PDB entry 7O0W | electron microscopy, 2.47 A resolution | chains ai and bi of the 87 polymer chains in the assembly

# Chain ai
Protein: LHC domain-containing protein
Organism: Gemmatimonas phototrophica
Reference sequence: A0A143BHS7 (A0A143BHS7_9BACT); residues 1-71 here = UniProt positions 1-71
Chain sequence (71 residues; numbered 1 to 71; the number before each row is that of its first residue):
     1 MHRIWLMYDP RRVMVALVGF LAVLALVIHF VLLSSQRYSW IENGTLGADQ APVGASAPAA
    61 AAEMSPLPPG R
Disordered / not traced: 61-71
Modified residues: M1 (N-formylmethionine; FME)
Ligand contacts:
  - 0V9 ((19R,22S)-25-amino-22-hydroxy-22-oxido-16-oxo-17,21,23-trioxa-22lambda~5~-phosphapentacosan-19-yl (9Z)-hexadec-9-enoate): V27, F30, V31, S34
  - bacteriochlorophyll a (BCL), molecule 1: M1, L21, L24, A25, I28, H29, L32, Y38
  - bacteriochlorophyll a (BCL), molecule 2: V18, L21, A22, A25, H29, L32, Y38, W40
  - tetramyristoyl-cardiolipin (CD4; (2R,5R,11R,14R)-5,8,11-trihydroxy-5,11-dioxido-17-oxo-2,14-bis(tetradecanoyloxy)-4,6,10,12,16-pentaoxa-5,11-diphosphatriacont-1-yl tetradecanoate): I4, W5, Y8, D9, R12, V13, A16, F20, V23, L24, V27
  - UYH ([(2S)-3-[(2R,3R,4S,5S,6R)-6-(hydroxymethyl)-3,4,5-tris(oxidanyl)oxan-2-yl]oxy-2-octadecanoyloxy-propyl] octadecanoate): G19, V23, L26, V27, F30, L33, S34, S39, E42
  - V7N ((2E,4E,6E,10E,12E,14E,16E,18E,20E,22Z,24E,26E,28E)-23-methanoyl-31-methoxy-2,6,10,14,19,27,31-heptamethyl-dotriaconta-2,4,6,10,12,14,16,18,20,22,24,26,28-tridecaenoic acid), molecule 1: M1, R3, I4, M7
  - V7N, molecule 2: M14, L17, F20, L21, L24, V27, V31
  - V7N, molecule 3: A25, L26, H29, F30, L33

# Chain bi
Protein: Light-harvesting protein B:885 subunit beta
Organism: Gemmatimonas phototrophica
Reference sequence: A0A143BHS8 (A0A143BHS8_9BACT); residue numbers follow UniProt; this construct covers 1-44
Chain sequence (44 residues; each row starts with the number of its first residue):
     1 MSEKGGMTEE EARRFHGYMV TGTLGYVVVA SVAHFLAWSW RPWF
Disordered / not traced: 1-5
Ligand contacts:
  - 0V9 ((19R,22S)-25-amino-22-hydroxy-22-oxido-16-oxo-17,21,23-trioxa-22lambda~5~-phosphapentacosan-19-yl (9Z)-hexadec-9-enoate), molecule 1: A30, S31, H34, W38, W43, F44
  - 0V9, molecule 2: A33, L36, A37, W40
  - bacteriochlorophyll a (BCL), molecule 1: V20, T23, L24, Y26, V27, A30, H34, A37, W43, F44
  - bacteriochlorophyll a (BCL), molecule 2: T21, L24, G25, V28
  - bacteriochlorophyll a (BCL), molecule 3: G22, G25, Y26, V29, A30, A33, H34, A37, W40
  - bacteriochlorophyll a (BCL), molecule 4: V29, V32, A33, L36
  - V7N ((2E,4E,6E,10E,12E,14E,16E,18E,20E,22Z,24E,26E,28E)-23-methanoyl-31-methoxy-2,6,10,14,19,27,31-heptamethyl-dotriaconta-2,4,6,10,12,14,16,18,20,22,24,26,28-tridecaenoic acid): R14, F15, Y18, M19, G22, T23, Y26

# Interface between chain ai and chain bi
Pairs across the interface (33):
  M1(ai) - H16(bi)
  H2(ai) - E9(bi)  salt bridge
  H2(ai) - A12(bi)
  H2(ai) - R13(bi)
  H2(ai) - H16(bi)
  R3(ai) - E9(bi)  salt bridge
  W5(ai) - M7(bi)
  W5(ai) - A12(bi)
  W5(ai) - F15(bi)  hydrophobic
  W5(ai) - H16(bi)  hydrogen bond
  W5(ai) - M19(bi)  hydrophobic
  L6(ai) - M7(bi)
  L6(ai) - T8(bi)
  L6(ai) - E9(bi)
  L6(ai) - A12(bi)  hydrophobic
  P10(ai) - M7(bi)
  P10(ai) - F15(bi)  hydrophobic
  M14(ai) - F15(bi)  hydrophobic
  M14(ai) - M19(bi)  hydrophobic
  L17(ai) - M19(bi)  hydrophobic
  R37(ai) - R41(bi)  hydrogen bond (backbone-side chain)
  R37(ai) - P42(bi)  hydrogen bond (side chain-backbone)
  Y38(ai) - W40(bi)  hydrophobic
  Y38(ai) - R41(bi)  hydrogen bond (side chain-backbone)
  Y38(ai) - P42(bi)  hydrogen bond (side chain-backbone)
  Y38(ai) - W43(bi)  hydrogen bond (side chain-backbone)
  W40(ai) - W40(bi)  hydrophobic
  N43(ai) - R41(bi)  hydrogen bond
  G44(ai) - W40(bi)  hydrogen bond (backbone-side chain)
  G44(ai) - R41(bi)
  L46(ai) - R41(bi)  hydrogen bond (backbone-side chain)
  A48(ai) - W40(bi)
  A51(ai) - R41(bi)
Other interface residues (no listed pair), chain ai (17 interface residues in all): L21
Other interface residues (no listed pair), chain bi (13 interface residues in all): Y26

# Overview
17 residues of chain ai and 13 residues of chain bi are in contact; the contacts include 9 hydrogen bonds and
2 salt bridges. Among the polar pairs are H2(ai)-E9(bi), R3(ai)-E9(bi) and W5(ai)-H16(bi).
Here chain ai is LHC domain-containing protein and chain bi is Light-harvesting protein B:885 subunit beta,
both from Gemmatimonas phototrophica. Entry 7O0W (Cryo-EM structure of the RC-dLH complex (model_1b) from
Gemmatimonas phototrophica at 2.47 A) was determined by electron microscopy together with 7O0U, 7O0V and 7O0X
from the same study.
